Entry 1RYP (X-ray diffraction, 1.90 A resolution); this record covers chains R and S of the 28 polymer chains in the assembly.

== Chain R ==
Protein: 20S proteasome
Organism: Saccharomyces cerevisiae
Notes: EC 3.4.99.46; engineered mutation(s): CHAINS H, V, T1A, CHAIN L, Z, K33R
UniProt: P40303 (PSA7_YEAST); residue numbers follow UniProt; this construct covers 3-243
Chain sequence (241 residues; each row starts with the number of its first residue):
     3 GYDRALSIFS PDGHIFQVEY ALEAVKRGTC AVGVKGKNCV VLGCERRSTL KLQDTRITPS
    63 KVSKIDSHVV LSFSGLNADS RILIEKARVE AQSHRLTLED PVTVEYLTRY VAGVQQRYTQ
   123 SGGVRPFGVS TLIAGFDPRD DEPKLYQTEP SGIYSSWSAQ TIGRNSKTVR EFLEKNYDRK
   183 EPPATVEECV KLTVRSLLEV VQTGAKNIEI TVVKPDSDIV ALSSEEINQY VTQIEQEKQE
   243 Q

== Chain S ==
Protein: 20S proteasome
Organism: Saccharomyces cerevisiae
Notes: EC 3.4.99.46; engineered mutation(s): CHAINS H, V, T1A, CHAIN L, Z, K33R
UniProt: P32379 (PSA5_YEAST); residues 9-250 here = UniProt positions 9-250
Chain sequence (242 residues; each row starts with the number of its first residue):
     9 DRGVSTFSPE GRLFQVEYSL EAIKLGSTAI GIATKEGVVL GVEKRATSPL LESDSIEKIV
    69 EIDRHIGCAM SGLTADARSM IEHARTAAVT HNLYYDEDIN VESLTQSVCD LALRFGEGAS
   129 GEERLMSRPF GVALLIAGHD ADDGYQLFHA EPSGTFYRYN AKAIGSGSEG AQAELLNEWH
   189 SSLTLKEAEL LVLKILKQVM EEKLDENNAQ LSCITKQDGF KIYDNEKTAE LIKELKEKEA
   249 AE
Ion coordination: Mg2+: E105 (shared with 2 residues of chain 1)

== How chain R and chain S interact ==
Contacting residue pairs - 55 pairs, chain R then chain S:
  A7(R) with V12(S), hydrophobic; E125(S); S135(S)
  S9(R) with S135(S); R136(S)
  I10(R) with V12(S), hydrophobic; Q23(S)
  F11(R) with Q23(S); Y26(S); S27(S); L81(S), hydrophobic; R136(S); P137(S); G139(S)
  S12(R) with Y26(S)
  P13(R) with Y26(S)
  G15(R) with Y26(S); A30(S)
  H16(R) with L33(S)
  I17(R) with L81(S), hydrophobic; R136(S)
  K37(R) with E60(S), salt bridge
  Q118(R) with A83(S); D84(S)
  T121(R) with R136(S), hydrogen bond (backbone-side chain)
  Q122(R) with D84(S); M134(S); S135(S), hydrogen bond (backbone-backbone); R136(S); F138(S)
  S123(R) with S135(S), hydrogen bond (backbone-side chain)
  G124(R) with S135(S)
  S153(R) with A83(S)
  G154(R) with A83(S)
  I155(R) with T82(S); A83(S)
  Y156(R) with E65(S)
  S157(R) with L59(S); S63(S)
  S158(R) with L59(S); E60(S), hydrogen bond (backbone-backbone); S63(S), hydrogen bond (backbone-side chain)
  W159(R) with T55(S); L58(S); L59(S), hydrophobic
  S160(R) with L58(S), hydrogen bond (backbone-backbone); E60(S)
  A161(R) with L58(S)
  L175(R) with L58(S), hydrophobic
  E176(R) with S56(S), hydrogen bond; P57(S)
  R181(R) with P57(S), hydrogen bond (side chain-backbone); L58(S); L59(S), hydrogen bond (side chain-backbone); E60(S)
Also at the interface, not in a pair above, chain R (32 interface residues in all): D5, R6, D14, E107, Y179
Also at the interface, not in a pair above, chain S (30 interface residues in all): D9, E29, S87, G126, L133

== Summary ==
32 residues of chain R and 30 residues of chain S are in contact, with 9 hydrogen bonds and 1 salt bridge.
Among the polar pairs are K37(R)-E60(S), T121(R)-R136(S) and S123(R)-S135(S).
Chain R is 20S proteasome and chain S is 20S proteasome, both from Saccharomyces cerevisiae; the structure,
Crystal structure of the 20S proteasome from yeast at 2.4 angstroms resolution, was determined by X-ray
diffraction.
